Entry 5KJR (X-ray diffraction, 2.98 A resolution); this record covers chains G and N of the 4 polymer chains in the assembly.

[Chain G]
Protein: clade A/E 93TH057 HIV-1 gp120 core
Organism: Human immunodeficiency virus 1
UniProtKB: A0A0M3KKW9 (A0A0M3KKW9_9HIV1); the author numbering skips numbers that UniProt does not, so the offset changes along the chain: 44-120 = UniProt 1-77; 194-300 = UniProt 78-184; 317-355 = UniProt 185-223; 357-396 = UniProt 224-263; 1 more segments
Amino-acid sequence (353 residues; row label = number of the first residue in the row; note: 96 numbers in that range are skipped by the numbering (no residue carries them; nothing is unmodelled there)):
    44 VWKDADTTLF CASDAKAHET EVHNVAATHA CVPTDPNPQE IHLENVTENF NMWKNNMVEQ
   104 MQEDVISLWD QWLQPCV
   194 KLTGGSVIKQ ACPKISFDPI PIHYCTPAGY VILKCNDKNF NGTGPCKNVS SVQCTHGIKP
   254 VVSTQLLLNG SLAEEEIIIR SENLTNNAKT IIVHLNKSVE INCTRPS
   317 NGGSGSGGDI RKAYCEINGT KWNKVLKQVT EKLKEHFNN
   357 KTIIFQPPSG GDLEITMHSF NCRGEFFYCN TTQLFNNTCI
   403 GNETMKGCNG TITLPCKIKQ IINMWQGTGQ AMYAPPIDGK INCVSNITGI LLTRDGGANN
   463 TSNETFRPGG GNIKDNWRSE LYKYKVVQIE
Disordered / not traced: 194-201, 317-324, 403-407
Sequence notes: engineered mutation A69 (Trp26 in A0A0M3KKW9), W115 (Ser72 in A0A0M3KKW9), S375 (His242 in A0A0M3KKW9)
Disulfides: C54-C74, C119-C205, C218-C247, C228-C239, C296-C331, C378-C445, C385-C418, C395-C410
Covalent attachments: N-acetylglucosamine (NAG) linked to N234, N241, N262, N276, N289, N295, N334, N386, N392, N461
Reported in the primary citation:
  - mutagenesis - W69A, W69A/S115W: decreased binding to CoRBS antibodies
  - mutagenesis - W69A/S115W: unchanged binding to CD4
  - conformationally variable residues (order/disorder transition): A69
  - mutagenesis - W69A/S115W: increased binding to CD4bs antibodies
  - mutagenesis - W69A, W69A/S115W: decreased stability

[Chain N]
Protein: M48U1 CD4 mimetic peptide
Amino-acid sequence (28 residues; each row starts with the number of its first residue):
     1 XNLHFCQLRC KSLGLLGRCA PTXCACVX
Modified positions: MPT (beta-mercaptopropionic acid) at position 1, U2X (O-(cyclohexylmethyl)-L-tyrosine) at position 23, NH2 (amino group) at position 28; P21 (D-proline; DPR)
Disulfides: MPT_1-C19, C6-C24, C10-C26

[How chain G and chain N interact]
Pairs across the interface (31):
  V255(G) with U2X_23(N)
  N280(G) with R18(N)
  A281(G) with R18(N)
  S365(G) with L15(N); C26(N); V27(N)
  G366(G) with A25(N); C26(N), hydrogen bond (backbone-backbone)
  G367(G) with C24(N); A25(N); C26(N)
  D368(G) with R9(N), salt bridge; U2X_23(N); C24(N), hydrogen bond (side chain-backbone)
  E370(G) with U2X_23(N)
  I371(G) with U2X_23(N); C24(N); A25(N), hydrophobic
  S375(G) with U2X_23(N)
  F376(G) with U2X_23(N)
  F382(G) with U2X_23(N)
  N425(G) with U2X_23(N)
  M426(G) with T22(N), hydrogen bond (backbone-side chain)
  W427(G) with T22(N); U2X_23(N)
  G429(G) with T22(N)
  G472(G) with A20(N)
  G473(G) with A20(N); U2X_23(N)
  N474(G) with A20(N), hydrogen bond (backbone-backbone); P21(N)
Other interface residues (no listed pair), chain G (27 interface residues in all): W112, S256, T257, N377, Y384, Q428, T455, R469

[In short]
27 residues of chain G face 11 of chain N across their interface, with 4 hydrogen bonds and 1 salt bridge.
Polar contacts include D368(G)-R9(N), D368(G)-C24(N) and M426(G)-T22(N). From the paper: W69A and W69A/S115W
of chain G reduce binding to CoRBS antibodies; conformational variability at A69(G).
Chain G is clade A/E 93TH057 HIV-1 gp120 core (Human immunodeficiency virus 1) and chain N is M48U1 CD4
mimetic peptide; the structure, Crystal structure of the ADCC-potent antibody N60-i3 Fab in complex with HIV-1
Clade A/E gp120 W69A/S115W ..., was determined by X-ray diffraction.
